Entry 5ANS (X-ray diffraction, 1.60 A resolution); this record covers chain A.

== Chain A ==
Molecule: 7,8-dihydro-8-oxoguanine triphosphatase
Organism: Homo sapiens
Notes: EC 3.6.1.55
Reference sequence: P36639 (8ODP_HUMAN); residues 1-156 here correspond to UniProt positions 42-197 (UniProt number = residue number + 41)
Sequence (175 residues; each row starts with the number of its first residue; numbers below 1 keep their minus sign (Gly-18 is residue -18)):
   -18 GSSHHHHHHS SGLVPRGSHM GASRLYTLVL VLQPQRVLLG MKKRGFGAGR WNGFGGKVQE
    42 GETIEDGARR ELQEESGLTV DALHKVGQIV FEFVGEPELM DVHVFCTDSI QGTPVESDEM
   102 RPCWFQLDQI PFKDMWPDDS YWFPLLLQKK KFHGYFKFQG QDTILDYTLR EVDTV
Not modelled in the structure: -18 to 1
Construct notes: expression tag (-18 to 0)
Small-molecule neighbours: Resiquimod (RX8; 1-[4-amino-2-(ethoxymethyl)-1H-imidazo[4,5-c]quinolin-1-yl]-2-methylpropan-2-ol): Tyr7, Thr8, Leu9, Lys23, Asn33, Gly34, Phe35, Gly36, Gly37, Glu56, Phe72, Phe74, Met81, Val83, Met101, Trp117, Asp119, Asp120, Trp123, Phe139

== Summary ==
Bound to chain A: Resiquimod.
Chain A is 7,8-dihydro-8-oxoguanine triphosphatase (Homo sapiens); the structure, Potent and selective
inhibitors of MTH1 probe its role in cancer cell survival, was determined by X-ray diffraction, deposited
together with 5ANT, 5ANU, 5ANV and 5ANW.
